PDB entry 5LQY | electron microscopy, 7.80 A resolution (low resolution: residue-level contacts below are approximate; hydrogen-bond / salt-bridge calls are withheld) | chains A and D of the 30 polymer chains in the assembly

# Chain A
Molecule: ATP synthase alpha subunit
Source organism: Ogataea angusta
Chain sequence (510 residues; each row starts with the number of its first residue):
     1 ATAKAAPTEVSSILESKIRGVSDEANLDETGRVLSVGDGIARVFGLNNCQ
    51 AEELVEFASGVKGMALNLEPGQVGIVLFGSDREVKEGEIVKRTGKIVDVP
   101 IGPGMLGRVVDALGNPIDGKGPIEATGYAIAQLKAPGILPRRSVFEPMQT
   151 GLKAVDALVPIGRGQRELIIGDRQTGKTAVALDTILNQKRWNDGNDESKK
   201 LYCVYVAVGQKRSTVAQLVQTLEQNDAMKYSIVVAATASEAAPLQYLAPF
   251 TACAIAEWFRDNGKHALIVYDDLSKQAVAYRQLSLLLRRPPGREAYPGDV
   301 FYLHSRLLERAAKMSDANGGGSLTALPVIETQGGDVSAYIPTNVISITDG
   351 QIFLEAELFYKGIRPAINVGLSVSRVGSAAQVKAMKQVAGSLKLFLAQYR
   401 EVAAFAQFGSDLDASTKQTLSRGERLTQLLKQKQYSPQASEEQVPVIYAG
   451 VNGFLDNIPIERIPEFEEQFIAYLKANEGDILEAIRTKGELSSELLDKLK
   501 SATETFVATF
Not modelled in the structure: 1-11, 510
Ligand contacts: ATP (adenosine-5'-triphosphate): Arg173, Gln174, Gly176, Lys177, Thr178, Ala179, Arg364, Pro365, Gln432, Gln434

# Chain D
Molecule: ATP synthase beta subunit
Source organism: Ogataea angusta
Chain sequence (476 residues; each row starts with the number of its first residue):
     4 ATAGPASGKIRAVIGAVVDVQFEQGELPAILNALTIDQGNNQKLVLEVAQ
    54 HLGENAVRAIAMDGTEGLVRGQTVVDTGAPISVPVGRGTLGRIINVVGEP
   104 IDERGPIECKQRNPIHADPPSFVEQSTEAEVLETGIKVVDLLAPYARGGK
   154 IGLFGGAGVGKTVFIQELINNIAKAHGGFSVFTGVGERTREGNDLYREMK
   204 ETGVINLEGESKVALVFGQMNEPPGARARVALTGLTIAEYFRDEEGQDVL
   254 LFVDNIFRFTQAGSEVSALLGRIPSAVGYQPTLATDMGLLQERITTTRKG
   304 SVTSVQAVYVPADDLTDPAPATTFAHLDATTVLSRGISELGIYPAVDPLD
   354 SKSRLLDVSVVGQEHYDVATGVQQTLQAYKSLQDIIAILGMDELSEQDKL
   404 TVERARKIQRFLSQPFAVAEVFTGIEGKLVRLKDTIASFKAVLEGKYDHL
   454 PENAFYMVGGIEDVVAKAEKIAAEAN
Not modelled in the structure: 4-5, 477-479
Ligand contacts: ADP (adenosine-5'-diphosphate): Gly159, Ala160, Gly161, Val162, Gly163, Lys164, Thr165, Val166, Tyr346, Ala422, Phe425

# Interface between chain A and chain D
Contacting residue pairs (23):
  Leu34(A) - Gly56(D)
  Ser35(A) - His54(D)
  Val36(A) - Gln53(D)
  Val36(A) - His54(D)
  Gly37(A) - Gln53(D)
  Asp81(A) - Ile33(D)
  Arg82(A) - Ala32(D)
  Arg82(A) - Ile33(D)
  Ile117(A) - Val126(D)
  Lys211(A) - His329(D)
  Ala216(A) - Gln128(D)
  Ala238(A) - Ala287(D)
  Ala238(A) - Gly291(D)
  Ser239(A) - Gly291(D)
  Gln282(A) - Pro284(D)
  Leu285(A) - Pro284(D)
  Ala295(A) - Ser278(D)
  Ala295(A) - Ala279(D)
  Gln332(A) - Thr319(D)
  Tyr360(A) - Gln376(D)
  Tyr360(A) - Gln377(D)
  Lys361(A) - Gln377(D)
  Gln407(A) - Glu396(D)
Interface residues without a listed pair, chain A (20 interface residues in all): Gln174, Arg212
Interface residues without a listed pair, chain D (25 interface residues in all): Leu55, Ile276, Thr288, Leu292, Glu295, Ala328, Lys355, Gln380

# Overview
Chain A and chain D form an interface of 20 and 25 residues respectively. Ligands of chain A: ATP. Chain D
binds ADP.
Chain A is ATP synthase alpha subunit and chain D is ATP synthase beta subunit, both from Ogataea angusta; the
structure, Structure of F-ATPase from Pichia angusta, in state2, was determined by electron microscopy,
deposited together with 5LQX and 5LQZ.
